PDB entry 5W1T | X-ray diffraction, 4.50 A resolution (low resolution: residue-level contacts below are approximate; hydrogen-bond / salt-bridge calls are withheld) | chains D and E of the 7 polymer chains in the assembly

# Chain D
Name: DNA-directed RNA polymerase subunit beta'
From: Escherichia coli (strain K12)
Notes: EC 2.7.7.6
UniProtKB: P0A8T7 (RPOC_ECOLI); residue numbers follow UniProt; this construct covers 1-1407
Sequence (1407 residues; row label = number of the first residue in the row):
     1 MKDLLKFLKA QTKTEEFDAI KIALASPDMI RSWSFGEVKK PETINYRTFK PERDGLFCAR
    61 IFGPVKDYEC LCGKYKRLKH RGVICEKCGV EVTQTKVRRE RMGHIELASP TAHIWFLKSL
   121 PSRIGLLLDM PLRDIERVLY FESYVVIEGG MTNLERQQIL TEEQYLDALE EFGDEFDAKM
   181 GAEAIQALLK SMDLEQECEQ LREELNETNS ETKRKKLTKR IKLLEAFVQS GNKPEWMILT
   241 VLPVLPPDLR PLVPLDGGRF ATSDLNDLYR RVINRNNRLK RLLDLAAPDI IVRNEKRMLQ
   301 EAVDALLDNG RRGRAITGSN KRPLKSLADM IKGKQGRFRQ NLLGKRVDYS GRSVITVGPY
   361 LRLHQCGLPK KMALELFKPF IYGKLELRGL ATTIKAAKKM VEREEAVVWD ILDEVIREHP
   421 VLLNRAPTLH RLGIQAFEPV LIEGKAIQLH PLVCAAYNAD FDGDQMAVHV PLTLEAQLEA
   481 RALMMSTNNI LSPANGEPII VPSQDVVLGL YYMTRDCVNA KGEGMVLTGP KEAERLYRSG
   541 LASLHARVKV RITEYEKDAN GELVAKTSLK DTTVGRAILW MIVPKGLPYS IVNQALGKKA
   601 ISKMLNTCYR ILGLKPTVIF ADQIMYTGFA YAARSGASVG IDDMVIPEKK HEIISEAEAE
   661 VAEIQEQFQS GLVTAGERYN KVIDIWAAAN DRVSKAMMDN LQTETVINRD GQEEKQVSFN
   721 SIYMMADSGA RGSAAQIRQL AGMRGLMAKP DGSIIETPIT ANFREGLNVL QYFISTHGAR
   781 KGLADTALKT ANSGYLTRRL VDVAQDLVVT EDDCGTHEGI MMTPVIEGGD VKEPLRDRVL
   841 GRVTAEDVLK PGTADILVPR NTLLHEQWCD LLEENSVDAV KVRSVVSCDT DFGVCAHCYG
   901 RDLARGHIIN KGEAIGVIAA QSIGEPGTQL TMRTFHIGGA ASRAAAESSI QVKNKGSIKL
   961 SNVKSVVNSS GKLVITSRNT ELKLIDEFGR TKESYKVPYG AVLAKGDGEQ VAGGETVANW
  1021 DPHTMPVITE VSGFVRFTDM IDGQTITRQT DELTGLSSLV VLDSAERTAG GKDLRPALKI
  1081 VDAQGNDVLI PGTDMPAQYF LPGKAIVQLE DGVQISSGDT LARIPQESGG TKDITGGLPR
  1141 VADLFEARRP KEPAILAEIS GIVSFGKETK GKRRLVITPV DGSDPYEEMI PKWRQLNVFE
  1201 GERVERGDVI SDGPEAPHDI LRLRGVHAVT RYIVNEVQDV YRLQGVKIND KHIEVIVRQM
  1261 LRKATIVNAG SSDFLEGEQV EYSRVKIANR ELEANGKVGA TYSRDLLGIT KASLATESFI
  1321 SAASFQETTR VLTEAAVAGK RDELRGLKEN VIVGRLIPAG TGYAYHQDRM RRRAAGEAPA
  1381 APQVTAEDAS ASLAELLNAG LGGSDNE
Disordered / not traced: 1-7, 936-1133, 1377-1407
Bound ions: Zn2+ site 1: Cys70, Cys72, Cys85, Cys88; Mg2+: Asp460, Asp462, Asp464; Zn2+ site 2: Cys814, Cys888, Cys895, Cys898
Swiss-Prot annotation at these positions:
  - binding site (Zn(2+)): Cys70, Cys72, Cys85, Cys88, Cys814, Cys888, Cys895, Cys898
  - binding site (Mg(2+)): Asp460, Asp462, Asp464
  - modified residue: Lys983 (N6-acetyllysine)
  - mutagenesis: Gln504 (Q504P: Resistant to antibiotics salinamide A and B), Asn690 (N690D: Resistant to antibiotics salinamide A and B), Met697 (M697V: Resistant to antibiotics salinamide A and B), Ala735 (A735T: Resistant to antibiotics salinamide A and B), Arg738 (R738C/H/P/S: Resistant to antibiotics salinamide A and B), Ala748 (A748E: Resistant to antibiotics salinamide A and B), Pro758 (P758S/T: Resistant to antibiotics salinamide A and B), Phe763 (F763C: Resistant to antibiotics salinamide A and B), Ser775 (S775A: Resistant to antibiotics salinamide A and B), Ala779 (A779T/V: Resistant to antibiotics salinamide A and B), Arg780 (R780C: Resistant to antibiotics salinamide A and B), Gly782 (G782A/C: Resistant to antibiotics salinamide A and B), 1 further mutagenesis entry in UniProt

# Chain E
Name: RpoZ
From: Escherichia coli (strain K12)
UniProtKB: P0A800 (RPOZ_ECOLI); numbering as in UniProt (aligned over 1-91)
Sequence (91 residues; row label = number of the first residue in the row):
     1 MARVTVQDAV EKIGNRFDLV LVAARRARQM QVGGKDPLVP EENDKTTVIA LREIEEGLIN
    61 NQILDVRERQ EQQEQEAAEL QAVTAIAEGR R
Disordered / not traced: 1, 91

# Interface between chain D and chain E
Pairs across the interface (56; chain D residue first):
  His364(D) with Arg3(E); Val4(E)
  Glu414(D) with Lys45(E)
  Val415(D) with Lys45(E)
  Ile416(D) with Lys45(E)
  Arg417(D) with Glu42(E); Asn43(E); Asp44(E); Lys45(E)
  Glu418(D) with Arg3(E); Asp44(E); Lys45(E); Val48(E)
  Glu438(D) with Arg3(E)
  Leu474(D) with Ala27(E); Arg28(E); Gln31(E)
  Glu475(D) with Arg28(E)
  Gln477(D) with Thr47(E)
  Leu478(D) with Val20(E); Ala23(E); Ala24(E); Thr47(E)
  Glu479(D) with Val20(E)
  Arg481(D) with Arg3(E); Val6(E); Val48(E); Leu51(E)
  Ala482(D) with Val6(E); Arg16(E)
  Leu483(D) with Phe17(E)
  Thr487(D) with Val4(E); Thr5(E)
  Asn488(D) with Val6(E); Arg16(E)
  Asn489(D) with Arg16(E)
  Leu614(D) with Thr5(E); Gln7(E)
  Lys615(D) with Thr5(E); Gln7(E); Asp8(E)
  Leu903(D) with Arg16(E)
  Arg905(D) with Val10(E); Gly14(E); Arg16(E)
  His907(D) with Gln7(E); Glu11(E)
  Asn910(D) with Gly14(E); Asn15(E)
  Lys911(D) with Asn15(E); Phe17(E)
  Gly912(D) with Phe17(E)
  Glu913(D) with Phe17(E)
  Gly1360(D) with Phe17(E)
  Thr1361(D) with Leu21(E)
  Ala1364(D) with Leu21(E)
Also at the interface, not in a pair above, chain D (34 interface residues in all): His419, Arg431, Met485, Val618
Also at the interface, not in a pair above, chain E (27 interface residues in all): Thr46

# Overview
34 residues of chain D and 27 residues of chain E are in contact. The Zn2+ site 1 is built by Cys70(D),
Cys72(D), Cys85(D) and Cys88(D). From UniProt: 8 Zn2+-binding residues, 3 Mg2+-binding residues and 13
mutagenesis sites on chain D.
Here chain D is DNA-directed RNA polymerase subunit beta' and chain E is RpoZ, both from Escherichia coli
(strain K12). Entry 5W1T (X-ray crystal structure of Escherichia coli RNA polymerase and DksA complex) was
determined by X-ray diffraction together with 5VSW and 5W1S from the same study.
